PDB entry 7MKM | electron microscopy, 3.16 A resolution | chains H and L of the 3 polymer chains in the assembly

Chain H:
Name: SARS2-38 Fv heavy chain
Source organism: Mus musculus
Sequence (113 residues; numbered 1 to 113; the number before each row is that of its first residue):
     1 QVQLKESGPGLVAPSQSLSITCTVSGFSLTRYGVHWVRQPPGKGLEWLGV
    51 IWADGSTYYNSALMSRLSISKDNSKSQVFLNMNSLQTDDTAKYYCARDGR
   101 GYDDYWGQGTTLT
Disulfide bonds: Cys-22/Cys-95

Chain L:
Name: SARS2-38 Fv light chain
Source organism: Mus musculus
Sequence (105 residues; each row starts with the number of its first residue):
     1 QIVLTQSPAIMSASPGEKVTMTCSASSTVSFIYWYQQKPGSSPRLLIYDT
    51 SNPASGVPVRFSGSGCGTSYYLTISRMEAEDAATYYCQQWNTYPLTFGAG
   101 TKLEL
Disulfide bonds: Cys-23/Cys-87

How chain H and chain L interact:
Residue-residue contacts - 16 pairs, chain H then chain L:
  Val-37(H) / Phe-97(L)  hydrophobic
  Leu-45(H) / Phe-97(L)  hydrophobic
  Trp-47(H) / Tyr-93(L)  hydrophobic
  Trp-47(H) / Pro-94(L)  hydrophobic
  Trp-47(H) / Leu-95(L)
  Gly-49(H) / Tyr-93(L)
  Val-50(H) / Tyr-93(L)
  Ile-51(H) / Tyr-93(L)
  Asn-60(H) / Tyr-93(L)
  Asn-60(H) / Pro-94(L)
  Tyr-94(H) / Ser-42(L)  hydrogen bond
  Asp-98(H) / Trp-90(L)
  Tyr-102(H) / Leu-46(L)  hydrophobic
  Tyr-102(H) / Tyr-48(L)  hydrophobic
  Asp-104(H) / Leu-46(L)
  Trp-106(H) / Arg-44(L)
Other interface residues (no listed pair), chain H (13 interface residues in all): Gly-44
Other interface residues (no listed pair), chain L (11 interface residues in all): Tyr-86, Gly-98

In short:
The interface between chain H and chain L involves 13 residues on one side and 11 on the other; the contacts
include 1 hydrogen bond. The hydrogen-bonded pair is Tyr-94(H)/Ser-42(L).
Chain H is SARS2-38 Fv heavy chain and chain L is SARS2-38 Fv light chain, both from Mus musculus; the
structure, SARS-CoV-2 Spike RBD in complex with neutralizing Fab SARS2-38 (local refinement), was determined
by electron microscopy, deposited together with 7MKL.
